6MWQ - chains A and G; structure by electron microscopy, 3.00 A resolution.

# Chain A
Name: DARPin, Muscle-type aldolase chimeric fusion
Organism: synthetic construct
Notes: EC 4.1.2.13
UniProtKB: P00883 (ALDOA_RABIT); residues 184-516 here correspond to UniProt positions 16-348 (UniProt number = residue number - 168)
Sequence (493 residues; numbered 24 to 516; the number before each row is that of its first residue):
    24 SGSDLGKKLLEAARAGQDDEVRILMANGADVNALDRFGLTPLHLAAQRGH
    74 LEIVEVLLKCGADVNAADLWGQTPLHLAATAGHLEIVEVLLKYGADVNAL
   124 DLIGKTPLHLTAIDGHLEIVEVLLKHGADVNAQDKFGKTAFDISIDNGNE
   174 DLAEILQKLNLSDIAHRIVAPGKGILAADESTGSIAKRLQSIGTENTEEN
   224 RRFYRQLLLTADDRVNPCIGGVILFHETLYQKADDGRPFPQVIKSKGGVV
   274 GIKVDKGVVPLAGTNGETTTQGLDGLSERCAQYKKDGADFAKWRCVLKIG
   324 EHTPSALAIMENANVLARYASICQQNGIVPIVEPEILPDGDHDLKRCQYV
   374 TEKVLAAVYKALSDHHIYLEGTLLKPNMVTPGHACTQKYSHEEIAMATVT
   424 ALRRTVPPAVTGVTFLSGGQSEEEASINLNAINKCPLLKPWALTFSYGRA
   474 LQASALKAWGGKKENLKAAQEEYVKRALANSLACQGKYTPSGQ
Curated features (UniProtKB/Swiss-Prot):
  - active site: Glu-356 (Proton acceptor), Lys-398 (Schiff-base intermediate with dihydroxyacetone-P)
  - binding site (beta-D-fructose 1,6-bisphosphate): Arg-211, Ser-440 to Gly-442, Ser-469, Arg-472
  - site: Cys-241 (Essential for substrate cleavage), Lys-276 (Essential for substrate cleavage), Lys-315 (Alkylation inactivates the enzyme)
  - modified residue: Ser-204 (Phosphoserine), Ser-207 (Phosphoserine), Lys-210 (N6-acetyllysine), Ser-214 (Phosphoserine), Lys-267 (N6-(2-hydroxyisobutyryl)lysine), Lys-276 (N6-acetyllysine), Lys-279 (N6-acetyllysine), Ser-300 (Phosphoserine), Lys-315 (N6-(2-hydroxyisobutyryl)lysine), Ser-440 (Phosphoserine), Lys-480 (N6-malonyllysine), Lys-498 (N6-acetyllysine)
  - cross-link: Lys-210 (Glycyl lysine isopeptide (Lys-Gly) (interchain with G-Cter in SUMO1))

# Chain G
Name: Green fluorescent protein
Organism: Aequorea victoria
UniProtKB: P42212 (GFP_AEQVI); aligned to UniProt positions 2-227 over residues 1-226 (the alignment contains insertions or deletions, so no single offset holds)
Sequence (226 residues; row label = number of the first residue in the row):
     1 SKGEELFTGVVPILVELDGDVNGHKFSVSGEGEGDATYGKLTLKFICTTG
    51 KLPVPWPTLVTTLVQCFSRYPDHMKQHDFFKSAMPEGYVQERTIFFKDDG
   101 NYKTRAEVKFEGDTLVNRIELKGIDFKEDGNILGHKLEYNYNSHNVYIMA
   151 DKQKNGIKVNFKIRHNIEDGSVQLADHYQQNTPIGDGPVLLPDNHYLSTQ
   201 SALSKDPNEKRDHMVLLEFVTAAGIT
Sequence notes: conflict Leu-63 (Phe64 in P42212)

# Interface between chain A and chain G
Contacting residue pairs (27):
  Arg-59(A) / Lys-44(G)  hydrogen bond (backbone-side chain)
  Phe-60(A) / Glu-31(G)
  Phe-60(A) / Lys-44(G)
  Gln-70(A) / Val-10(G)
  Gln-70(A) / Lys-40(G)  hydrogen bond
  Arg-71(A) / Val-10(G)
  Leu-92(A) / Lys-44(G)
  Leu-92(A) / Asp-206(G)
  Trp-93(A) / Thr-42(G)
  Trp-93(A) / Leu-43(G)  hydrogen bond (side chain-backbone)
  Trp-93(A) / Val-215(G)
  Trp-93(A) / Leu-216(G)  hydrogen bond (side chain-backbone)
  Trp-93(A) / Leu-217(G)
  Gln-95(A) / Leu-217(G)
  Leu-100(A) / Lys-40(G)
  Thr-103(A) / Tyr-38(G)
  Ala-104(A) / Tyr-38(G)  hydrogen bond (backbone-side chain)
  Leu-125(A) / Ala-202(G)  hydrophobic
  Leu-125(A) / Ser-204(G)
  Leu-125(A) / Leu-217(G)  hydrophobic
  Ile-126(A) / Ala-202(G)  hydrophobic
  Ile-126(A) / Phe-219(G)  hydrophobic
  Lys-128(A) / Gln-200(G)  hydrogen bond
  Ile-136(A) / Arg-69(G)  hydrogen bond (backbone-side chain)
  Asp-137(A) / Tyr-38(G)
  Asp-137(A) / Arg-69(G)  hydrogen bond (backbone-side chain)
  Phe-159(A) / Ser-143(G)
Interface residues without a listed pair, chain A (20 interface residues in all): Arg-37, Gly-105, Asp-124, Asn-170
Interface residues without a listed pair, chain G (21 interface residues in all): Glu-33, Asn-142, Ser-201, Thr-221

# Summary
Chain A and chain G form an interface of 20 and 21 residues respectively, with 8 hydrogen bonds. Polar pairs
include Arg-59(A)/Lys-44(G), Gln-70(A)/Lys-40(G) and Trp-93(A)/Leu-43(G). From UniProt: active-site residues
Glu-356(A) and Lys-398(A) and 6 beta-D-fructose 1,6-bisphosphate-binding residues on chain A.
Here chain A is DARPin, Muscle-type aldolase chimeric fusion (synthetic construct) and chain G is Green
fluorescent protein (Aequorea victoria). Entry 6MWQ (Single particle cryoEM structure of a DARPin-aldolase
platform in complex with GFP) was determined by electron microscopy.
